PDB entry 6JOO | X-ray diffraction, 2.90 A resolution | chains A and B of the 4 polymer chains in the assembly

Chain A:
Molecule: CRISPR-associated protein, CRISPR-associated endonuclease Cas9
From: Corynebacterium diphtheriae
Notes: EC 3.1.-.-
UniProtKB: chimeric construct of A0A2T1BQ76, Q6NKI3: residues 1-497 from A0A2T1BQ76 (A0A2T1BQ76_CORDP) positions 1-497 (same numbers); residues 664-1084 from Q6NKI3 positions 664-1084 (same numbers)
Chain sequence (927 residues; row label = number of the first residue in the row; note: 160 numbers in that range are skipped by the numbering (no residue carries them; nothing is unmodelled there); numbers below 1 keep their minus sign (Gly-2 is residue -2)):
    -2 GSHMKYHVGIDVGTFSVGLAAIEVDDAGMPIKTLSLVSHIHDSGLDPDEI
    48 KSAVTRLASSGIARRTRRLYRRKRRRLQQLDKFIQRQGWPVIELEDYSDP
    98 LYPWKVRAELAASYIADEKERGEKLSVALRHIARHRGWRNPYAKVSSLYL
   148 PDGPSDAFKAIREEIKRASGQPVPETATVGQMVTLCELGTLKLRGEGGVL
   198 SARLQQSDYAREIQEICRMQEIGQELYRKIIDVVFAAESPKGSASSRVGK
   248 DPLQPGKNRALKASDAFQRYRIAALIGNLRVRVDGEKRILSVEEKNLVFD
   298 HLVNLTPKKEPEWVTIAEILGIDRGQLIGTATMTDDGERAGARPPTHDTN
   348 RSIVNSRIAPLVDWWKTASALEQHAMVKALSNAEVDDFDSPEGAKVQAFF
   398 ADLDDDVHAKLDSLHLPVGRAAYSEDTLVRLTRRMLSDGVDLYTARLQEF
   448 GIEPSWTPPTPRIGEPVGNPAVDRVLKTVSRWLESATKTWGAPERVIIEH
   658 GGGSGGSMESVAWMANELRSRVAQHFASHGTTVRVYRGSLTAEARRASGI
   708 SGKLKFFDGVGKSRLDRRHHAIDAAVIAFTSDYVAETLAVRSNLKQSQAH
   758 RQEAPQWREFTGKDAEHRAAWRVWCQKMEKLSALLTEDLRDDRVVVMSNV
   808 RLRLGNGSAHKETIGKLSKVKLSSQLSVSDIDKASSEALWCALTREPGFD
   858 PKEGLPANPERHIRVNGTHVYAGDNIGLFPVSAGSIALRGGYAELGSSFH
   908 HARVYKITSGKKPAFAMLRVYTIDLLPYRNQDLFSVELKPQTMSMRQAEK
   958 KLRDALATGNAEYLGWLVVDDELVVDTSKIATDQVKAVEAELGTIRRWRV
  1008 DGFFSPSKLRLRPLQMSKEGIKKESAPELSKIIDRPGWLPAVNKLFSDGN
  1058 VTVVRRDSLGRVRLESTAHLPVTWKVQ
Disordered / not traced: -2, 185-188, 276-288, 305-338, 437-439, 658-666, 701-708, 750-770
Sequence notes: expression tag (-2 to 0); linker (658-663)
Modified positions: Mse1, Mse26, Mse179, Mse216, Mse373, Mse432, Mse671, Mse785, Mse804, Mse924, Mse950, Mse952, Mse1023 (selenomethionine; parent Met); Mse330, Mse665 (selenomethionine)
Bound ions: Zn2+: His869, His876
What the authors report for this chain:
  - binding site for Guide RNA (chain B): Asp939, Asp977, Arg1070, His1076
  - binding site for Non-Target DNA: Arg1017, Arg1042
  - mutagenesis - F1011A, K1015A, R1042A, P1043A, L1046A: decreased catalytic activity
  - mutagenesis - F1011A/P1043A/L1046A, F1011A/K1015A/P1043A/L1046A, R1017A: abolished catalytic activity
  - binding site for Target DNA: Phe1011, Lys1015, Pro1043, Leu1046
  - specificity-determining residues: Lys1015

Chain B:
Molecule: Guide RNA
Sequence (113 nucleotides; numbered 1 to 113; the number before each row is that of its first residue):
     1 GGAAAUUAGGUGCGCUUGGCACUGGGGUUCAGGAAACUGAACCUCAGUAA
    51 GCAUUGGCUCGUUUCCAAUGUUGAUUGCUCCGCCGGUGCUCCUUAUUUUU
   101 AAGGGCGCCGGCA
Disordered / not traced: 89-105

Interface between chain A and chain B:
Contacting residue pairs (179; chain A residue first):
  His38(A) - G77(B)  base contact
  Asp39(A) - G77(B)  hydrogen bond to the base
  Thr52(A) - C13(B)  hydrogen bond to the phosphate
  Arg53(A) - U75(B)  sugar contact
  Leu54(A) - C13(B)  phosphate contact
  Leu54(A) - G14(B)  phosphate contact
  Leu54(A) - U75(B)  sugar contact
  Ala55(A) - C13(B)  phosphate contact
  Ser56(A) - A74(B)  base contact
  Ser57(A) - A74(B)  hydrogen bond to the phosphate
  Ser57(A) - U75(B)  sugar contact
  Gly58(A) - G14(B)  phosphate contact
  Ala60(A) - A74(B)  base contact
  Arg61(A) - G14(B)  salt bridge to the phosphate
  Arg61(A) - C15(B)  salt bridge to the phosphate
  Arg61(A) - U72(B)  sugar contact
  Arg62(A) - G14(B)  salt bridge to the phosphate
  Arg62(A) - C15(B)  salt bridge to the phosphate
  Arg62(A) - U16(B)  phosphate contact
  Arg64(A) - A49(B)  phosphate contact
  Arg64(A) - G73(B)  salt bridge to the phosphate
  Arg64(A) - A74(B)  hydrogen bond to the base
  Arg65(A) - C15(B)  salt bridge to the phosphate
  Arg65(A) - U16(B)  salt bridge to the phosphate
  Arg65(A) - U72(B)  salt bridge to the phosphate
  Leu66(A) - U17(B)  phosphate contact
  Tyr67(A) - U48(B)  stacking on the base
  Tyr67(A) - A49(B)  phosphate contact
  Arg68(A) - U71(B)  base contact
  Arg68(A) - U72(B)  salt bridge to the phosphate
  Arg68(A) - G73(B)  hydrogen bond to the base
  Arg69(A) - U16(B)  salt bridge to the phosphate
  Arg69(A) - U17(B)  phosphate contact
  Arg71(A) - G47(B)  salt bridge to the phosphate
  Arg71(A) - U48(B)  salt bridge to the phosphate
  Arg72(A) - G70(B)  salt bridge to the phosphate
  Arg72(A) - U71(B)  salt bridge to the phosphate
  Arg73(A) - U17(B)  salt bridge to the phosphate
  Arg73(A) - G18(B)  salt bridge to the phosphate
  Leu74(A) - A46(B)  phosphate contact
  Gln75(A) - U69(B)  phosphate contact
  Leu91(A) - U44(B)  phosphate contact
  Glu92(A) - G26(B)  sugar contact
  Ser95(A) - G27(B)  hydrogen bond to the sugar
  Ser95(A) - U28(B)  sugar contact
  Pro97(A) - G27(B)  sugar contact
  Pro97(A) - U28(B)  sugar contact
  Pro97(A) - C43(B)  hydrogen bond to the sugar
  Pro97(A) - U44(B)  sugar contact
  Leu98(A) - C43(B)  sugar contact
  Trp101(A) - C43(B)  phosphate contact
  Trp101(A) - U44(B)  hydrogen bond to the phosphate
  His128(A) - U44(B)  salt bridge to the phosphate
  His128(A) - C45(B)  phosphate contact
  Arg131(A) - G19(B)  phosphate contact
  Arg131(A) - C45(B)  phosphate contact
  Arg131(A) - A46(B)  salt bridge to the phosphate
  His132(A) - G19(B)  phosphate contact
  His132(A) - C45(B)  salt bridge to the phosphate
  Arg133(A) - U17(B)  phosphate contact
  Arg133(A) - G18(B)  salt bridge to the phosphate
  Arg133(A) - G19(B)  phosphate contact
  Gly134(A) - G18(B)  sugar contact
  Gly134(A) - G19(B)  phosphate contact
  Trp135(A) - U17(B)  hydrogen bond to the base
  Trp135(A) - G18(B)  sugar contact
  Pro138(A) - U16(B)  base contact
  Tyr139(A) - G14(B)  base contact
  Lys189(A) - C42(B)  phosphate contact
  Lys189(A) - C43(B)  phosphate contact
  Leu190(A) - C42(B)  phosphate contact
  Leu190(A) - C43(B)  hydrogen bond to the phosphate
  Arg191(A) - C20(B)  salt bridge to the phosphate
  Arg191(A) - C43(B)  hydrogen bond to the phosphate
  Arg191(A) - U44(B)  salt bridge to the phosphate
  Gly192(A) - C20(B)  phosphate contact
  Ser198(A) - G19(B)  hydrogen bond to the sugar
  Ala234(A) - U17(B)  phosphate contact
  Glu235(A) - U16(B)  hydrogen bond to the sugar
  Glu235(A) - U17(B)  hydrogen bond to the phosphate
  Pro237(A) - C15(B)  base contact
  Pro237(A) - U16(B)  sugar contact
  Ser240(A) - G14(B)  sugar contact
  Ser240(A) - C15(B)  sugar contact
  Arg244(A) - G12(B)  base contact
  Arg244(A) - C13(B)  hydrogen bond to the sugar
  Arg244(A) - G14(B)  hydrogen bond to the sugar
  Lys259(A) - U6(B)  salt bridge to the phosphate
  Phe264(A) - A5(B)  phosphate contact
  Phe264(A) - U6(B)  phosphate contact
  Tyr267(A) - A4(B)  hydrogen bond to the sugar
  Tyr267(A) - A5(B)  sugar contact
  Arg268(A) - A5(B)  phosphate contact
  Arg268(A) - U6(B)  salt bridge to the phosphate
  Ala418(A) - A5(B)  phosphate contact
  Ala419(A) - A4(B)  phosphate contact
  Ala419(A) - A5(B)  hydrogen bond to the phosphate
  Thr454(A) - G2(B)  sugar contact
  Gly465(A) - G12(B)  sugar contact
  Arg471(A) - U76(B)  salt bridge to the phosphate
  Arg471(A) - G77(B)  hydrogen bond to the base
  Lys474(A) - U76(B)  phosphate contact
  Lys474(A) - G77(B)  phosphate contact
  Lys474(A) - G110(B)  salt bridge to the phosphate
  Lys474(A) - G111(B)  salt bridge to the phosphate
  Arg478(A) - G111(B)  salt bridge to the phosphate
  Arg478(A) - C112(B)  salt bridge to the phosphate
  Glu481(A) - G111(B)  sugar contact
  Ser482(A) - C112(B)  hydrogen bond to the phosphate
  Asn806(A) - G77(B)  hydrogen bond to the base
  Val807(A) - G77(B)  hydrogen bond to the sugar
  Val807(A) - C78(B)  sugar contact
  Arg808(A) - U75(B)  salt bridge to the phosphate
  Arg808(A) - U76(B)  salt bridge to the phosphate
  Arg808(A) - G77(B)  phosphate contact
  Arg808(A) - C78(B)  phosphate contact
  Leu809(A) - C78(B)  hydrogen bond to the phosphate
  Leu809(A) - U79(B)  sugar contact
  Arg810(A) - U76(B)  base contact
  Arg810(A) - G77(B)  salt bridge to the phosphate
  Arg810(A) - C78(B)  salt bridge to the phosphate
  Arg810(A) - U79(B)  sugar contact
  Gly812(A) - A74(B)  sugar contact
  Gly814(A) - A49(B)  hydrogen bond to the base
  Gly814(A) - A74(B)  sugar contact
  Ser815(A) - A49(B)  base contact
  Ser815(A) - A74(B)  base contact
  Ala816(A) - A49(B)  hydrogen bond to the base
  Ala816(A) - A50(B)  base contact
  His817(A) - A49(B)  hydrogen bond to the sugar
  Ile821(A) - C22(B)  hydrogen bond to the sugar
  Ile821(A) - U23(B)  sugar contact
  Ile821(A) - G47(B)  base contact
  Gly822(A) - U23(B)  sugar contact
  Lys823(A) - U23(B)  phosphate contact
  Lys823(A) - G24(B)  salt bridge to the phosphate
  Ala845(A) - U63(B)  base contact
  Cys848(A) - U63(B)  hydrogen bond to the sugar
  Ala849(A) - U63(B)  base contact
  Arg852(A) - U63(B)  salt bridge to the phosphate
  Arg871(A) - U63(B)  hydrogen bond to the base
  Val872(A) - U63(B)  base contact
  Asn873(A) - U63(B)  hydrogen bond to the base
  Asn873(A) - U64(B)  hydrogen bond to the phosphate
  Leu895(A) - A49(B)  sugar contact
  Leu895(A) - A50(B)  sugar contact
  Arg896(A) - U23(B)  hydrogen bond to the sugar
  Arg896(A) - G47(B)  sugar contact
  Arg896(A) - U48(B)  hydrogen bond to the sugar
  Arg896(A) - A49(B)  hydrogen bond to the sugar
  Gly897(A) - U23(B)  sugar contact
  Gly898(A) - U23(B)  hydrogen bond to the sugar
  Ile930(A) - A50(B)  sugar contact
  Leu933(A) - A50(B)  base contact
  Leu933(A) - G51(B)  sugar contact
  Arg936(A) - A74(B)  salt bridge to the phosphate
  Asn937(A) - C80(B)  hydrogen bond to the sugar
  Gln938(A) - U79(B)  base contact
  Gln938(A) - C80(B)  sugar contact
  Asp939(A) - U79(B)  hydrogen bond to the base
  Asp939(A) - C80(B)  base contact
  Leu940(A) - U79(B)  hydrogen bond to the base
  Phe941(A) - U79(B)  base contact
  Lys946(A) - U62(B)  hydrogen bond to the base
  Gln948(A) - U63(B)  hydrogen bond to the phosphate
  Asp977(A) - G77(B)  hydrogen bond to the base
  Asp1064(A) - A113(B)  phosphate contact
  Ser1065(A) - C78(B)  base contact
  Ser1065(A) - C112(B)  hydrogen bond to the phosphate
  Arg1070(A) - C78(B)  hydrogen bond to the base
  Arg1070(A) - A113(B)  salt bridge to the phosphate
  Ala1075(A) - C81(B)  base contact
  Ala1075(A) - G82(B)  base contact
  Ala1075(A) - C112(B)  base contact
  His1076(A) - C80(B)  hydrogen bond to the base
  His1076(A) - C81(B)  hydrogen bond to the base
  Leu1077(A) - C78(B)  sugar contact
  Leu1077(A) - A113(B)  phosphate contact
  Pro1078(A) - C78(B)  sugar contact
Other interface residues (no listed pair), chain A (117 interface residues in all): Ile37, Asp43, Pro100, Gln203, Ser236, Asn275, Asn466, Pro467, Asn813, Thr820, Glu844, Ile893, Pro934, Val976, Ser1073
Other interface residues (no listed pair), chain B (52 interface residues in all): G25, C52

Summary:
117 residues of chain A face 52 of chain B across their interface; the contacts include 45 hydrogen bonds, 37
salt bridges and 1 aromatic stacking contact. Polar contacts include Asp39(A)-G77(B), Arg64(A)-A74(B) and
Arg68(A)-G73(B). The paper reports a binding site for Guide RNA (chain B) at Asp939(A), Asp977(A) and
Arg1070(A) among others; F1011A, K1015A and R1042A of chain A, among others, reduce catalytic activity; 8
substitutions were tested in all.
Chain A is CRISPR-associated protein, CRISPR-associated endonuclease Cas9 (Corynebacterium diphtheriae) and
chain B is Guide RNA; the structure, Crystal structure of Corynebacterium diphtheriae Cas9 in complex with
sgRNA and target DNA, was determined by X-ray diffraction.
